4DNP - chain A; structure by X-ray diffraction, 2.15 A resolution.

== Chain A ==
Protein: DAD2
Source organism: Petunia hybrida
Amino-acid sequence (269 residues; row label = number of the first residue in the row; numbers below 1 keep their minus sign (Gly-1 is residue -1)):
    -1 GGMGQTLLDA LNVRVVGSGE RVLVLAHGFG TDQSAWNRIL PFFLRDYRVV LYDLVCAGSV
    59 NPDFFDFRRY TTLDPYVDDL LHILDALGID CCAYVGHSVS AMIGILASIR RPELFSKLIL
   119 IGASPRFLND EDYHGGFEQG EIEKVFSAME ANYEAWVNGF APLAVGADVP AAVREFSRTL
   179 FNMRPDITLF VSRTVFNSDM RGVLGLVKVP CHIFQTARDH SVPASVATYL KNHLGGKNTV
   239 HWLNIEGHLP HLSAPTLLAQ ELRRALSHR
Unresolved in the structure: -1 to 2, 266-267
Ligand contacts: (2S,3S)-1,4-dimercaptobutane-2,3-diol (DTV): Cys89, Cys90, Glu111, Leu112, Phe113, Ser114

== In short ==
Chain A binds (2S,3S)-1,4-dimercaptobutane-2,3-diol.
Chain A is DAD2 (Petunia hybrida); the structure, Crystal Structure of DAD2, was determined by X-ray
diffraction (same publication as 4DNQ).
